PDB entry 5L64 | X-ray diffraction, 2.70 A resolution | chains H and Z of the 28 polymer chains in the assembly

Chain H:
Name: Proteasome subunit beta type-2
Source organism: Saccharomyces cerevisiae (strain ATCC 204508 / S288c)
Notes: EC 3.4.25.1
Reference sequence: P25043 (PSB2_YEAST); residues 1-232 here correspond to UniProt positions 30-261 (UniProt number = residue number + 29)
Sequence (232 residues; numbered 1 to 232; the number before each row is that of its first residue):
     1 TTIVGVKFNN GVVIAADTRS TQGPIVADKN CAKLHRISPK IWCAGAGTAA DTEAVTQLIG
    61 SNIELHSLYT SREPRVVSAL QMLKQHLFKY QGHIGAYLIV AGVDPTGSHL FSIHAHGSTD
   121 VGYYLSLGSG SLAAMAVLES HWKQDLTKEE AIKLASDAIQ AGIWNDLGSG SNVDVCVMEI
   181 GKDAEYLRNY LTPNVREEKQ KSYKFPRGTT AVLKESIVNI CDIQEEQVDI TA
Not modelled in the structure: 227-232
Swiss-Prot annotation at these positions:
  - active site: T1 (Nucleophile)

Chain Z:
Name: Proteasome subunit beta type-6, Proteasome subunit beta type-1
Source organism: Saccharomyces cerevisiae (strain ATCC 204508 / S288c)
Notes: EC 3.4.25.1
Reference sequence: chimeric construct of P23724, P20618: residues 1-96 from P23724 (PSB6_YEAST) positions 20-115 (UniProt number = residue number + 19); residues 97-111 from P20618 positions 124-138 (UniProt number = residue number + 27); residues 112-117 from P23724 (PSB6_YEAST) positions 131-136 (UniProt number = residue number + 19); residues 118-133 from P20618 positions 145-160 (UniProt number = residue number + 27); residues 134-222 from P23724 (PSB6_YEAST) positions 153-241 (UniProt number = residue number + 19)
Sequence (222 residues; each row starts with the number of its first residue):
     1 QFNPYGDNGG TILGIAGEDF AVLAGDTRNI TDYSINSRYE PKVFDCGDNI VMSANGFAAD
    61 GDALVKRFKN SVKWYHFDHN DKKLSINSAA RNIQHLLYSR RFFPYYVYNI IAGLDEDGKG
   121 AVYSFDPVGS YQREQCRAGG AAASLIMPFL DNQVNFKNQY EPGTNGKVKK PLKYLSVEEV
   181 IKLVRDSFTS ATERHIQVGD GLEILIVTKD GVRKEFYELK RD
Bound ions: Mg2+: T192, H195, V198
Small-molecule neighbours: 6NV (N-[(2R)-1-[[(2S)-3-(4-methoxyphenyl)-1-[[(2S,3S,4R)-4-methyl-3,5-bis(oxidanyl)-1-phenyl-pentan-2-yl]amino]-1-oxidanylidene-propan-2-yl]amino]-1-oxidanylidene-propan-2-yl]-1-methyl-5H-indene-2-carboxamide): P104, Y106, Y108, D126, P127, V128
Swiss-Prot annotation at these positions:
  - modified residue: Y123 (Phosphotyrosine)

Chain H / chain Z interface:
Residue-residue contacts - 58 pairs, chain H then chain Z:
  R19(H) with I196(Z); D222(Z), salt bridge
  P24(H) with R194(Z); H195(Z); I196(Z), hydrogen bond (backbone-backbone)
  I25(H) with R194(Z); H195(Z)
  V26(H) with E193(Z); R194(Z), hydrogen bond (backbone-side chain); I196(Z), hydrophobic
  A27(H) with R194(Z), hydrogen bond (backbone-side chain)
  K29(H) with E193(Z), salt bridge; R194(Z)
  I163(H) with D222(Z)
  W164(H) with I35(Z); R38(Z), hydrogen bond (backbone-side chain); R221(Z); D222(Z)
  N165(H) with Y33(Z); R38(Z)
  D166(H) with Y33(Z); D222(Z)
  L167(H) with R28(Z); I30(Z), hydrophobic; D32(Z); Y33(Z), hydrogen bond (backbone-backbone); I35(Z), hydrophobic; I196(Z)
  G168(H) with Y33(Z)
  S169(H) with D222(Z)
  G170(H) with D222(Z)
  S171(H) with D222(Z), hydrogen bond (backbone-side chain)
  N194(H) with K220(Z), hydrogen bond (backbone-side chain); D222(Z)
  R196(H) with T189(Z); S190(Z); E193(Z)
  E197(H) with R185(Z), salt bridge
  K199(H) with D186(Z)
  Q200(H) with K182(Z); R185(Z); D186(Z), hydrogen bond (backbone-side chain)
  K201(H) with E179(Z); D186(Z)
  Y203(H) with F149(Z); Q153(Z); L183(Z); D186(Z), hydrogen bond
  F205(H) with N152(Z); Q159(Z)
  P206(H) with P162(Z), hydrophobic
  R207(H) with P162(Z)
  G208(H) with P162(Z)
  T209(H) with Q159(Z); Y160(Z), hydrogen bond (backbone-backbone)
  T210(H) with N165(Z)
  A211(H) with G166(Z)
  V212(H) with N165(Z)
Other interface residues (no listed pair), chain H (34 interface residues in all): T21, G23, D28, V195
Other interface residues (no listed pair), chain Z (34 interface residues in all): S34, L145, N158, E161, Q197, E218

Overview:
Chain H and chain Z each contribute 34 residues to their interface, with 10 hydrogen bonds and 3 salt bridges.
Among the polar pairs are R19(H)-D222(Z), K29(H)-E193(Z) and E197(H)-R185(Z). Bound to chain Z: compound 6NV.
From UniProt: active-site residue T1(H) on chain H.
Here chain H is Proteasome subunit beta type-2 and chain Z is Proteasome subunit beta type-6, Proteasome
subunit beta type-1, both from Saccharomyces cerevisiae (strain ATCC 204508 / S288c). Entry 5L64 (Yeast 20S
proteasome with human beta5c (1-138) and human beta6 (97-111; 118-133) in complex with epoxyketone ...) was
determined by X-ray diffraction (same publication as 5L52, 5L54, 5L55, 5L5A, 5L5B, 5L5D and 30 further
entries).
